6HWA - chains O and U of the 28 polymer chains in the assembly; structure by X-ray diffraction, 2.80 A resolution.

== Chain O ==
Molecule: Proteasome subunit alpha type-2
From: Saccharomyces cerevisiae S288c
Notes: EC 3.4.25.1
UniProt: P23639 (PSA2_YEAST); residue numbers follow UniProt; this construct covers 1-250
Sequence (250 residues; numbered 1 to 250; the number before each row is that of its first residue):
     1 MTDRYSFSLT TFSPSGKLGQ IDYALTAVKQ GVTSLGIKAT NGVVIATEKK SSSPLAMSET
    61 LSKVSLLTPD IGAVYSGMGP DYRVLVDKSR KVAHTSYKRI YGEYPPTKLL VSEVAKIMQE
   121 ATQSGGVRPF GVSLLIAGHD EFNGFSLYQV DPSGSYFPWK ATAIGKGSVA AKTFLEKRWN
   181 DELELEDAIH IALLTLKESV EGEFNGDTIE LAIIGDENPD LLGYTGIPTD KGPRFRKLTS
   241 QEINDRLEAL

== Chain U ==
Molecule: Proteasome subunit alpha type-1
From: Saccharomyces cerevisiae S288c
Notes: EC 3.4.25.1
UniProt: P21243 (PSA1_YEAST); residues -8 to 243 here correspond to UniProt positions 1-252 (UniProt number = residue number + 9)
Sequence (252 residues; numbered -8 to 243; the number before each row is that of its first residue; numbers below 1 keep their minus sign (Met-8 is residue -8)):
    -8 MSGAAAASAA GYDRHITIFS PEGRLYQVEY AFKATNQTNI NSLAVRGKDC TVVISQKKVP
    52 DKLLDPTTVS YIFCISRTIG MVVNGPIPDA RNAALRAKAE AAEFRYKYGY DMPCDVLAKR
   112 MANLSQIYTQ RAYMRPLGVI LTFVSVDEEL GPSIYKTDPA GYYVGYKATA TGPKQQEITT
   172 NLENHFKKSK IDHINEESWE KVVEFAITHM IDALGTEFSK NDLEVGVATK DKFFTLSAEN
   232 IEERLVAIAE QD
Not modelled in the structure: -8 to 1, 243

== Chain O / chain U interface ==
Pairs across the interface (65; chain O residue first):
  Asp3(O) - Tyr124(U)
  Tyr5(O) - Ile7(U)
  Tyr5(O) - Ala123(U)  hydrophobic
  Tyr5(O) - Tyr124(U)  hydrophobic
  Leu9(O) - Ile9(U)  hydrophobic
  Leu9(O) - Ala123(U)  hydrophobic
  Gln20(O) - Ile9(U)
  Gln20(O) - Phe10(U)  hydrogen bond (side chain-backbone)
  Tyr23(O) - Phe10(U)  hydrophobic
  Tyr23(O) - Ser11(U)
  Tyr23(O) - Pro12(U)  hydrophobic
  Tyr23(O) - Gly14(U)
  Ala24(O) - Phe10(U)  hydrophobic
  Thr26(O) - Pro12(U)
  Thr26(O) - Glu13(U)
  Ala27(O) - Gly14(U)
  Ser52(O) - Tyr153(U)  hydrogen bond
  Ser53(O) - Thr170(U)
  Pro54(O) - Lys158(U)
  Pro54(O) - Glu174(U)
  Leu55(O) - Tyr157(U)
  Leu55(O) - Lys158(U)  hydrogen bond (backbone-backbone)
  Leu55(O) - Ala159(U)
  Leu55(O) - Thr170(U)
  Leu55(O) - Leu173(U)  hydrophobic
  Leu55(O) - Phe177(U)  hydrophobic
  Ala56(O) - Gly156(U)
  Ala56(O) - Tyr157(U)  hydrophobic
  Met57(O) - Arg37(U)
  Met57(O) - Val155(U)
  Met57(O) - Gly156(U)  hydrogen bond (backbone-backbone)
  Met57(O) - Tyr157(U)
  Met57(O) - Lys158(U)
  Thr60(O) - Tyr146(U)
  Thr60(O) - Val155(U)
  Thr60(O) - Gly156(U)  hydrogen bond (side chain-backbone)
  Leu61(O) - Tyr153(U)  hydrophobic
  Leu61(O) - Val155(U)  hydrophobic
  Met78(O) - Phe10(U)  hydrophobic
  Met78(O) - Leu16(U)  hydrophobic
  Pro80(O) - Gln117(U)
  Pro80(O) - Ala151(U)
  Pro80(O) - Gly152(U)
  Pro80(O) - Tyr153(U)
  Asp81(O) - Gln117(U)
  Arg83(O) - Ala113(U)  hydrogen bond (side chain-backbone)
  Arg83(O) - Asn114(U)
  Arg83(O) - Gly152(U)  hydrogen bond (side chain-backbone)
  Arg83(O) - Tyr154(U)
  Val84(O) - Asn114(U)
  Val84(O) - Gln117(U)
  Asp87(O) - Lys110(U)  salt bridge
  Asp87(O) - Asn114(U)
  Gly126(O) - Arg122(U)
  Gly126(O) - Ala123(U)  hydrogen bond (backbone-backbone)
  Val127(O) - Gln121(U)
  Val127(O) - Arg122(U)
  Arg128(O) - Thr8(U)
  Arg128(O) - Phe10(U)
  Arg128(O) - Leu16(U)
  Arg128(O) - Thr120(U)  hydrogen bond (side chain-backbone)
  Arg128(O) - Gln121(U)  hydrogen bond (backbone-backbone)
  Pro129(O) - Phe10(U)
  Phe130(O) - Gln121(U)
  Gly131(O) - Phe10(U)
Interface residues without a listed pair, chain O (30 interface residues in all): Thr2, Ala121
Interface residues without a listed pair, chain U (34 interface residues in all): Thr160

== Overview ==
Chain O and chain U form an interface of 30 and 34 residues respectively; the contacts include 10 hydrogen
bonds and 1 salt bridge. Polar pairs include Asp87(O)-Lys110(U), Gln20(O)-Phe10(U) and Ser52(O)-Tyr153(U).
Here chain O is Proteasome subunit alpha type-2 and chain U is Proteasome subunit alpha type-1, both from
Saccharomyces cerevisiae S288c. Entry 6HWA (Yeast 20S proteasome in complex with 43) was determined by X-ray
diffraction together with 6HTB, 6HTC, 6HTD, 6HTP, 6HTR, 6HUB and 30 further entries from the same study.
